PDB entry 9NA8 | electron microscopy, 3.50 A resolution | chains D and E of the 4 polymer chains in the assembly

[Chain D]
Name: AUGMIN subunit 4
Organism: Arabidopsis thaliana
UniProt: Q8GYM3 (AUG4_ARATH); numbering as in UniProt (aligned over 1-423)
Chain sequence (423 residues; row label = number of the first residue in the row):
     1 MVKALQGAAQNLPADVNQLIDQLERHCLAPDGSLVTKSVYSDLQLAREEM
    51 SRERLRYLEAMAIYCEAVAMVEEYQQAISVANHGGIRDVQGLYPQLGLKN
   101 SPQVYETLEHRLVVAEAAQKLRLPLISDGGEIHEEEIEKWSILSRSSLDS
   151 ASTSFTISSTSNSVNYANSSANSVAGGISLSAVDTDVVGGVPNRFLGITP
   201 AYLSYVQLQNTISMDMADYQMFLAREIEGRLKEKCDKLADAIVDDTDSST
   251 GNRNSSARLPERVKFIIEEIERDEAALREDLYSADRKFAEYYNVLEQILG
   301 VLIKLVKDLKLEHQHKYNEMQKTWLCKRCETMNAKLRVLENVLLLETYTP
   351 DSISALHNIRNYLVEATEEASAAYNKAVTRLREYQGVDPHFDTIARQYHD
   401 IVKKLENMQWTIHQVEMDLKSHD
Not modelled in the structure: 1-5, 141-195, 330-423
Disulfide bonds: Cys-326/Cys-329

[Chain E]
Name: AUGMIN subunit 5, Green fluorescent protein
Organism: Arabidopsis thaliana
UniProt: chimeric construct of Q9FMB4, P42212: residues 1-796 from Q9FMB4 (AUG5_ARATH) positions 1-796 (same numbers); residues 804-1040 from P42212 positions 2-238 (UniProt number = residue number - 802)
Chain sequence (1040 residues; each row starts with the number of its first residue):
     1 MQSLSSSAPTPEAILEWLQKEMGYRQLGPYNGSSKSHVPSIDAIRKICRG
    51 NMIPIWNFLINRVKSEKTVERIRRNITVHGGSSNASIGSSVNPGKEESKS
   101 KGRRKDKTVTGESSSYAEDREAALQERELAAKEVERLRNIVRRQRKDLKA
   151 RMLEVSREEAERKRMLDERANYRHKQALLEAYDQQCDEATRIFAEYHKRL
   201 QVYVNQANDAQRSVNSSNEVLSSLSANSEREAVYSTVKGTKSADDVILME
   251 TTRERNIRIVCDLLASRMIERIRNSFPAYEGNGICSLPELETAKLGFEYD
   301 GEITDEMKTVIVNSLRGPPLLLQAIAAYTLRIKTLISREMEKIDVRADAE
   351 MLRYKFENNRVTDNSSSDVSSPLSYQFNGNGKIGTDTHFQGSNNQLLERQ
   401 KAHVQQFLATEDALNKAAEARDLCHKFINRLHGSADTATHSFVGGTTQSG
   451 SNLRQFELDVWGKEREAAGLRASLNTLLSEIQRLNKLCAERKEAEDSLKK
   501 KWKKIEEFDARRSELETIYTTLLKANMDAVAFWNQQPLAAREYASATVIP
   551 ASEVVVDISNSAKDFIEKEVSAFFQSPDNSLYMLPATPQGLLESMGANGS
   601 TGPEAVAYAEKNAALLTARAGARDPSAIPSICRISAALQYPAGLEGSDAS
   651 LASVLESLEFCLRVRGSEACVLEDLAKAIDLVHIRQDLVESGHSLLDHAF
   701 RAQQKYERTTNYCLDLASEQENTISDQWLPELRTAVQNAQASSEHCKYVR
   751 GLLDEWWEQPASTVVDWVTVDGQSVAAWQNHVKQLLAFYDKESLRTGAGA
   801 GMVSKGEELFTGVVPILVELDGDVNGHKFSVSGEGEGDATYGKLTLKFIC
   851 TTGKLPVPWPTLVTTFTYGVQCFSRYPDHMKQHDFFKSAMPEGYVQERTI
   901 FFKDDGNYKTRAEVKFEGDTLVNRIELKGIDFKEDGNILGHKLEYNYNSH
   951 NVYIMADKQKNGIKVNFKIRHNIEDGSVQLADHYQQNTPIGDGPVLLPDN
  1001 HYLSTQSALSKDPNEKRDHMVLLEFVTAAGITHGMDELYK
Not modelled in the structure: 1-118, 203-548, 592-621, 739-1040
Sequence notes: linker (797-803); conflict Thr-867 (Ser65 in P42212)
Swiss-Prot annotation at these positions:
  - modified residue: Tyr-868 (Z: -2,3-didehydrotyrosine)

[Chain D / chain E interface]
Pairs across the interface (40; chain D residue first):
  Gln-6(D) with Tyr-706(E)
  Val-68(D) with Arg-162(E), hydrogen bond (backbone-side chain); Leu-166(E), hydrophobic
  Val-71(D) with Arg-162(E)
  Glu-72(D) with Arg-162(E), salt bridge
  Gln-75(D) with Arg-169(E), hydrogen bond
  Glu-106(D) with Arg-173(E)
  Glu-109(D) with His-174(E), hydrogen bond (backbone-side chain)
  His-110(D) with His-174(E); Ala-177(E)
  Val-113(D) with His-174(E)
  Val-114(D) with His-174(E)
  Glu-138(D) with Arg-623(E)
  Gly-197(D) with Gln-589(E), hydrogen bond (backbone-side chain)
  Ile-198(D) with Gln-589(E)
  Pro-200(D) with Leu-178(E)
  Leu-203(D) with Ala-181(E); Tyr-182(E), hydrophobic; Gln-185(E)
  Val-206(D) with Gln-184(E)
  Gln-207(D) with Gln-176(E), hydrogen bond; Glu-180(E)
  Asn-210(D) with Glu-180(E), hydrogen bond
  Glu-271(D) with Glu-673(E)
  Leu-281(D) with Leu-688(E), hydrophobic
  Tyr-282(D) with Leu-688(E), hydrophobic
  Asp-285(D) with Leu-688(E); Ser-691(E)
  Ala-289(D) with Leu-695(E), hydrophobic
  Tyr-292(D) with Leu-695(E), hydrophobic; His-698(E)
  Glu-296(D) with Ala-702(E); Lys-705(E), salt bridge; Tyr-706(E), hydrogen bond
  Leu-299(D) with Tyr-706(E)
  Ile-303(D) with Cys-713(E), hydrophobic
  Leu-311(D) with Leu-716(E), hydrophobic
  His-315(D) with Gln-720(E)
  Glu-319(D) with Ile-724(E)
  Lys-322(D) with Glu-731(E)
Other interface residues (no listed pair), chain D (38 interface residues in all): Tyr-64, Lys-139, Ser-204, Arg-278, Val-306, Asn-318, Cys-326
Other interface residues (no listed pair), chain E (38 interface residues in all): Ala-170, Thr-587, Gly-590, Ser-626, Ile-684, Ala-699, Thr-709, Thr-710, Trp-728, Thr-734

[Overview]
Chain D and chain E each contribute 38 residues to their interface; the contacts include 7 hydrogen bonds and
2 salt bridges. Among the polar pairs are Glu-72(D)/Arg-162(E), Glu-296(D)/Lys-705(E) and
Val-68(D)/Arg-162(E).
Chain D is AUGMIN subunit 4 and chain E is AUGMIN subunit 5, Green fluorescent protein, both from Arabidopsis
thaliana; the structure, Augmin1345 Extended-body, was determined by electron microscopy, deposited together
with 9NA9, 9NBA, 9NBB and 9NBD.
